6HLR - chains A and H of the 15 polymer chains in the assembly; structure by electron microscopy, 3.18 A resolution.

== Chain A ==
Protein: DNA-directed RNA polymerase I subunit RPA190
Source organism: Saccharomyces cerevisiae (strain ATCC 204508 / S288c)
Notes: EC 2.7.7.6
UniProtKB: P10964 (RPA1_YEAST); residue numbers follow UniProt; this construct covers 1-1664
Chain sequence (1664 residues; each row starts with the number of its first residue):
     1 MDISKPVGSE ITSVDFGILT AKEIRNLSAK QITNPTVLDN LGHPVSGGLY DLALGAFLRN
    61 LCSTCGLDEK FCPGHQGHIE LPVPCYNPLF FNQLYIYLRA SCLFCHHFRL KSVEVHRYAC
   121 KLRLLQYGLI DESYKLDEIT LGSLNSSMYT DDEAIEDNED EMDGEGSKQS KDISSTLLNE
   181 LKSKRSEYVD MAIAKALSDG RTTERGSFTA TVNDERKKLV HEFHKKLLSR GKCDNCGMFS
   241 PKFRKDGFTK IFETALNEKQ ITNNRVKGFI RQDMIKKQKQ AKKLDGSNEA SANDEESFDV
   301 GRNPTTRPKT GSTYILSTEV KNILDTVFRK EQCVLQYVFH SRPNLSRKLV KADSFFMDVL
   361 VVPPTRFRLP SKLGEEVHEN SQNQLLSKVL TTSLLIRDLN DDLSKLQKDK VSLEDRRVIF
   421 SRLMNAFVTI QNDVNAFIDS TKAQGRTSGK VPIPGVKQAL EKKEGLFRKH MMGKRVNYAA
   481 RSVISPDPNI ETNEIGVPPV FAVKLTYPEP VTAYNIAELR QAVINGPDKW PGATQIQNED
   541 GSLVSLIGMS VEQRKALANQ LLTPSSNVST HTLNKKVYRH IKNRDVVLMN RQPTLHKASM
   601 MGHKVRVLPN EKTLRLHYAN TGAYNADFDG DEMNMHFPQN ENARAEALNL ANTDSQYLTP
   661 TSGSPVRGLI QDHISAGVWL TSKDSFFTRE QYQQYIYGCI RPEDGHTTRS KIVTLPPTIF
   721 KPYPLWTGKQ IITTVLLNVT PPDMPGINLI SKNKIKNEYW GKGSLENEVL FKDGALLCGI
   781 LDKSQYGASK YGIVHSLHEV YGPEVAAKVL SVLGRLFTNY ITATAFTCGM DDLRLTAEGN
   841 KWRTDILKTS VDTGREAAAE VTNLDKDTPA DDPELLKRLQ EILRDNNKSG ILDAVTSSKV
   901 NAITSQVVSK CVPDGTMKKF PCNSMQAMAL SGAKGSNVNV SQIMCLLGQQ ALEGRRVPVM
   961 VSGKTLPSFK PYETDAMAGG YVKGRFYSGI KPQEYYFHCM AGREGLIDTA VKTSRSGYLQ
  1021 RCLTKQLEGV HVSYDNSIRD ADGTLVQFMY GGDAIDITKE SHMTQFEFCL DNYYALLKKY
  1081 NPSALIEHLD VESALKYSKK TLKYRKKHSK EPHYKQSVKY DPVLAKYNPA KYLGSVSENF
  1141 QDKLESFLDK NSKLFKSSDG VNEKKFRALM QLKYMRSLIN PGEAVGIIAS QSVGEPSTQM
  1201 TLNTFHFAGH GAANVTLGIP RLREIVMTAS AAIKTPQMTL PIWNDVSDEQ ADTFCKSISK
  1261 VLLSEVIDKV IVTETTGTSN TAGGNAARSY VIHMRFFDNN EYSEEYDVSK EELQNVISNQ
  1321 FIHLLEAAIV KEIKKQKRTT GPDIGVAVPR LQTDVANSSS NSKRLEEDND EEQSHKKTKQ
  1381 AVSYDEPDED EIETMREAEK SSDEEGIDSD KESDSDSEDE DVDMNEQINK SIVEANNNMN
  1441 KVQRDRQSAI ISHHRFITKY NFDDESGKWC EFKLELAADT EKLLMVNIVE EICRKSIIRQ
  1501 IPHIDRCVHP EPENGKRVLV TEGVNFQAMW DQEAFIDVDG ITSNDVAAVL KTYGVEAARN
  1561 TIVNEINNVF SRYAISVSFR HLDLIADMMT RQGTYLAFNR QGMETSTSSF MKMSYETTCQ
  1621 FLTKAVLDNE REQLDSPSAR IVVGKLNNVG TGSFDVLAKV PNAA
Unresolved in the structure: 141-171, 269-311, 407-412, 446-450, 1154-1159, 1203-1213, 1278-1286, 1339-1432, 1664
Ion coordination: Zn2+ site 1: C62, C65, C72, H75; Zn2+ site 2: C102, C105, C233, C236; Mg2+: D627, D629, D631 (shared with 1 residue of chain R)
Small-molecule neighbours: phosphomethylphosphonic acid guanylate ester (G2P): R591, P593, N625, D627, D629, L1202
What the authors report for this chain:
  - binding site for phosphomethylphosphonic acid guanylate ester: R591, N625, L1202
  - conformationally variable residues (order/disorder transition): N1203 to A1212

== Chain H ==
Protein: DNA-directed RNA polymerases I, II, and III subunit RPABC3
Source organism: Saccharomyces cerevisiae (strain ATCC 204508 / S288c)
UniProtKB: P20436 (RPAB3_YEAST); residue numbers follow UniProt; this construct covers 1-146
Chain sequence (146 residues; row label = number of the first residue in the row):
     1 MSNTLFDDIF QVSEVDPGRY NKVCRIEAAS TTQDQCKLTL DINVELFPVA AQDSLTVTIA
    61 SSLNLEDTPA NDSSATRSWR PPQAGDRSLA DDYDYVMYGT AYKFEEVSKD LIAVYYSFGG
   121 LLMRLEGNYR NLNNLKQENA YLLIRR
Unresolved in the structure: 1-2, 65-77

== Interface between chain A and chain H ==
Residue-residue contacts (57; chain A residue first):
  S682(A) - Y20(H)
  K683(A) - Y20(H)
  K683(A) - V23(H)
  K683(A) - D41(H)  salt bridge
  K683(A) - G120(H)
  D684(A) - Y20(H)
  D684(A) - N21(H)  hydrogen bond (side chain-backbone)
  D684(A) - K22(H)  hydrogen bond (backbone-side chain)
  D684(A) - V23(H)
  F686(A) - V23(H)  hydrophobic
  F686(A) - N43(H)
  F686(A) - L121(H)  hydrophobic
  R689(A) - W79(H)
  R689(A) - P81(H)
  P717(A) - W79(H)
  T718(A) - M97(H)
  T718(A) - Y98(H)  hydrogen bond (backbone-backbone)
  T718(A) - F118(H)
  T718(A) - G119(H)
  I719(A) - N43(H)
  I719(A) - Y95(H)
  I719(A) - V96(H)
  F720(A) - L63(H)  hydrophobic
  F720(A) - V96(H)  hydrogen bond (backbone-backbone)
  F720(A) - Y141(H)  hydrophobic
  K721(A) - A90(H)  hydrogen bond (side chain-backbone)
  K721(A) - D91(H)
  K721(A) - Y93(H)  hydrogen bond (side chain-backbone)
  K721(A) - D94(H)
  K721(A) - Y95(H)
  K721(A) - V96(H)
  P722(A) - L46(H)
  Y723(A) - L46(H)  hydrophobic
  P724(A) - W79(H)  hydrophobic
  L725(A) - L46(H)  hydrophobic
  W726(A) - W79(H)  hydrophobic
  T727(A) - G119(H)
  T727(A) - L121(H)
  K729(A) - G119(H)
  K729(A) - G120(H)
  Y759(A) - R19(H)
  W760(A) - G18(H)
  W760(A) - R19(H)
  W760(A) - Y20(H)
  K762(A) - D16(H)
  K762(A) - R25(H)
  E766(A) - Y20(H)
  L770(A) - Y102(H)  hydrophobic
  K772(A) - Y102(H)
  K772(A) - Q137(H)
  L777(A) - Y102(H)  hydrophobic
  L777(A) - S117(H)  hydrogen bond (backbone-side chain)
  L777(A) - G120(H)
  C778(A) - L122(H)  hydrophobic
  K919(A) - R19(H)
  F920(A) - R19(H)
  P921(A) - R19(H)
Interface residues without a listed pair, chain A (32 interface residues in all): P716, G761, G763, S764
Interface residues without a listed pair, chain H (33 interface residues in all): E45, A101

== In short ==
The interface between chain A and chain H involves 32 residues on one side and 33 on the other; the contacts
include 7 hydrogen bonds and 1 salt bridge. Polar pairs include K683(A)-D41(H), D684(A)-N21(H) and
D684(A)-K22(H). From the paper: a binding site for phosphomethylphosphonic acid guanylate ester at R591(A),
N625(A) and L1202(A); conformational variability at N1203(A).
Chain A is DNA-directed RNA polymerase I subunit RPA190 and chain H is DNA-directed RNA polymerases I, II, and
III subunit RPABC3, both from Saccharomyces cerevisiae (strain ATCC 204508 / S288c); the structure, Yeast RNA
polymerase I elongation complex bound to nucleotide analog GMPCPP (core focused), was determined by electron
microscopy (same publication as 6HKO, 6HLQ and 6HLS).
